PDB entry 4M34 | X-ray diffraction, 2.05 A resolution | chains A and C of the 4 polymer chains in the assembly

Chain A (and C):
Name: Putative starvation-induced DNA protecting protein/Ferritin and Dps
Organism: Mycobacterium smegmatis
Notes: chain C of this document is another copy of the same molecule, construct and numbering; everything in this record applies to it too
Reference sequence: A0QXB7 (A0QXB7_MYCS2); residues 1-161 here = UniProt positions 1-161
Amino-acid sequence (168 residues; each row starts with the number of its first residue; numbers below 1 keep their minus sign (Met-6 is residue -6)):
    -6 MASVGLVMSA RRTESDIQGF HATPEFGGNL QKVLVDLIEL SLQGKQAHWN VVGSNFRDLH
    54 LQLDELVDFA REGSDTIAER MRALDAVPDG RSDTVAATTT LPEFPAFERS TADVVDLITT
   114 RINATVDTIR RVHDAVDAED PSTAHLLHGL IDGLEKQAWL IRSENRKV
Unresolved in the structure: -6 to 0 (chain C: -6 to 1, 7-9)
Sequence notes: expression tag (-6 to 0); engineered mutation His138 (Asp in A0QXB7)
Metal / ion sites: Fe2+ site 1: His41 (shared with 2 residues of chain B); Mg2+: Asn48, Asp51; Fe2+ site 2: Asp68, Glu72 (shared with 1 residue of chain B)
Reported in the primary citation:
  - mutagenesis - D138H: increased binding to iron
  - mutagenesis - D138H: decreased catalytic activity on Fe2+

How chain A and chain C interact:
Residue-residue contacts - 49 pairs, chain A then chain C:
  Met1(A) with Ala90(C)
  Ser2(A) with Ala90(C)
  Ala3(A) with Ala90(C); Thr91(C); Thr92(C); Thr93(C)
  Arg4(A) with Glu32(C), salt bridge; Gln36(C); Thr92(C), hydrogen bond (backbone-backbone); Thr93(C); Leu94(C), hydrogen bond (side chain-backbone); Pro95(C); Glu96(C)
  Arg5(A) with Thr93(C), hydrogen bond (backbone-backbone); Pro95(C); Asp120(C), salt bridge; Arg124(C)
  Glu7(A) with Pro95(C)
  Ser8(A) with Thr113(C)
  Asp9(A) with Thr113(C)
  Ile10(A) with Pro95(C), hydrophobic; Thr113(C); Asn116(C), hydrogen bond (backbone-side chain); Ala117(C), hydrophobic
  Gln11(A) with Asn116(C)
  Gly12(A) with Asn116(C)
  Phe13(A) with Arg123(C); Glu148(C)
  Glu72(A) with Lys149(C), salt bridge; Trp152(C)
  Arg73(A) with Arg123(C); Asp145(C), salt bridge; Glu148(C), salt bridge
  Arg75(A) with Trp152(C); Arg155(C), hydrogen bond (backbone-side chain)
  Ala76(A) with Glu148(C); Trp152(C), hydrophobic; Arg155(C), hydrogen bond (backbone-side chain)
  Leu77(A) with Glu148(C)
  Asp133(A) with Arg123(C), salt bridge
  Pro134(A) with His126(C); His141(C)
  Ser135(A) with His141(C); Ile144(C); Asp145(C)
  His138(A) with His138(C); His141(C); Asp145(C)
  Leu139(A) with Asp145(C)
Interface residues without a listed pair, chain A (24 interface residues in all): Asp78, Thr136
Interface residues without a listed pair, chain C (27 interface residues in all): Ala89, Gly142, Arg159

Summary:
Chain A and chain C form an interface of 24 and 27 residues respectively; the contacts include 6 hydrogen
bonds and 6 salt bridges. Polar pairs include Arg4(A)-Glu32(C), Arg5(A)-Asp120(C) and Glu72(A)-Lys149(C). From
the paper: D138H of chain A increases binding to iron; D138H of chain A reduces catalytic activity on Fe2+.
Chain A and chain C are both Putative starvation-induced DNA protecting protein/Ferritin and Dps
(Mycobacterium smegmatis); the structure, Crystal structure of gated-pore mutant D138H of second DNA-Binding
protein under starvation from Mycobacterium smegmatis, was determined by X-ray diffraction (same publication
as 4M32, 4M33 and 4M35).
